PDB entry 6TRF | X-ray diffraction, 4.11 A resolution (low resolution: residue-level contacts below are approximate; hydrogen-bond / salt-bridge calls are withheld) | chain A

== Chain A ==
Protein: UDP-glucose-glycoprotein glucosyltransferase-like protein
From: Chaetomium thermophilum (strain DSM 1495 / CBS 144.50 / IMI 039719)
Reference sequence: G0SB58 (G0SB58_CHATD); residue numbers follow UniProt; this construct covers 24-1505
Chain sequence (1494 residues; numbered 21 to 1514; the number before each row is that of its first residue):
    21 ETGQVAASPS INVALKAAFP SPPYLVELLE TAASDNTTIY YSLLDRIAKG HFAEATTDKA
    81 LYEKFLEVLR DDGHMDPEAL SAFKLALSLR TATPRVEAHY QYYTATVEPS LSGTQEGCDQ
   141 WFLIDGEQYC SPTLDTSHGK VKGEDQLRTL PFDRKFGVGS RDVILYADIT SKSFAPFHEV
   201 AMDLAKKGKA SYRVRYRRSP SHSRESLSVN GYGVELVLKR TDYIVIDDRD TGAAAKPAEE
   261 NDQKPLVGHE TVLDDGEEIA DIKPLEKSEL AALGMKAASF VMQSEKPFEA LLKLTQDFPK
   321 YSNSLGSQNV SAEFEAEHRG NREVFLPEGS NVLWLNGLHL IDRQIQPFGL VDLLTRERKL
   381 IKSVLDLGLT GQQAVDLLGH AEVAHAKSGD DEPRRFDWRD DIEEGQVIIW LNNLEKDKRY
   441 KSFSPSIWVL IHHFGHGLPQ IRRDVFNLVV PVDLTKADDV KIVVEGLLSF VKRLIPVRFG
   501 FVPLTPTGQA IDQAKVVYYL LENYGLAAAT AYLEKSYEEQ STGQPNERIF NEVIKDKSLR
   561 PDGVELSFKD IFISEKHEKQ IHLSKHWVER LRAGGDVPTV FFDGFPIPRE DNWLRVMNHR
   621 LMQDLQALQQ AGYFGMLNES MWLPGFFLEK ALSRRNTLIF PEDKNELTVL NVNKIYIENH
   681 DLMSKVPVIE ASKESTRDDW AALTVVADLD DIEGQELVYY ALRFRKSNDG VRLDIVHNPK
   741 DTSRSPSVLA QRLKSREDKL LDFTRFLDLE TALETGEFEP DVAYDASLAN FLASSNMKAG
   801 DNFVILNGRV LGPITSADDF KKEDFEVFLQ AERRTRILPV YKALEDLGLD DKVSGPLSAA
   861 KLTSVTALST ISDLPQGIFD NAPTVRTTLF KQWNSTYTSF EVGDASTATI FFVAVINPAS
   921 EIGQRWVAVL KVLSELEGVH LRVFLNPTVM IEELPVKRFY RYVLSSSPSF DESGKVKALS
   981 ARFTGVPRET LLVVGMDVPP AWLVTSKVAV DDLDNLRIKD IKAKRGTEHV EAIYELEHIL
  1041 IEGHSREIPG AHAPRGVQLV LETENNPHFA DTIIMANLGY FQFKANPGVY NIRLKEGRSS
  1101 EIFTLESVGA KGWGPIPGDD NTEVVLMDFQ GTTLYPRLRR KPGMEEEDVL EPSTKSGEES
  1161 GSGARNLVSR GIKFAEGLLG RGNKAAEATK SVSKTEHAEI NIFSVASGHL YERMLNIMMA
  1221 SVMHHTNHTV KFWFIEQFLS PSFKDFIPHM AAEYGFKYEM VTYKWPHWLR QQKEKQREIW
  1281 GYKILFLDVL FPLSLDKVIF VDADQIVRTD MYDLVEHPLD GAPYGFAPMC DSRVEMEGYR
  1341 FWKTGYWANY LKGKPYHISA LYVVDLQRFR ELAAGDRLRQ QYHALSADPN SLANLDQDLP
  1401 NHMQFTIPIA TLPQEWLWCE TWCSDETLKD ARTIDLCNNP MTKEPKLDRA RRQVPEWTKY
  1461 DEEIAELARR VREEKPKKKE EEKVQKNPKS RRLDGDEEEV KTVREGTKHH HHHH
Disordered / not traced: 21-27, 246-276, 462-505, 872-886, 1153-1192, 1477-1514
Disulfide bonds: C138-C150, C1330-C1423, C1419-C1437
Glycans and other covalent adducts: N-acetylglucosamine (NAG) linked to N56, N894
Sequence notes: expression tag (21-23, 1506-1514)
Bound ions: Ca2+: D1302, D1304, D1435
Reported in the primary citation:
  - conformationally variable residues (order/disorder transition): I461 to T505, L862 to R886

== In short ==
Covalently linked N-acetylglucosamine: at N56 and N894. The Ca2+ site is built by D1302, D1304 and D1435. The
paper reports conformational variability at I461 and L862.
Chain A is UDP-glucose-glycoprotein glucosyltransferase-like protein (Chaetomium thermophilum (strain DSM 1495
/ CBS 144.50 / IMI 039719)); the structure, Chaetomium thermophilum UDP-Glucose Glucosyl Transferase (UGGT)
purified from cells treated with kifunensine, was determined by X-ray diffraction, deposited together with
6TS8, 6TRT and 6TS2.
